4N8R - chains A and C of the 4 polymer chains in the assembly; structure by X-ray diffraction, 2.03 A resolution.

[Chain A (and C)]
Protein: Retinoic acid receptor RXR-alpha
Organism: Homo sapiens
Notes: fragment: ligand binding domain; chain C of this document is another copy of the same molecule, construct and numbering; everything in this record applies to it too
UniProtKB: P19793 (RXRA_HUMAN); numbering as in UniProt (aligned over 223-462)
Chain sequence (244 residues; row label = number of the first residue in the row):
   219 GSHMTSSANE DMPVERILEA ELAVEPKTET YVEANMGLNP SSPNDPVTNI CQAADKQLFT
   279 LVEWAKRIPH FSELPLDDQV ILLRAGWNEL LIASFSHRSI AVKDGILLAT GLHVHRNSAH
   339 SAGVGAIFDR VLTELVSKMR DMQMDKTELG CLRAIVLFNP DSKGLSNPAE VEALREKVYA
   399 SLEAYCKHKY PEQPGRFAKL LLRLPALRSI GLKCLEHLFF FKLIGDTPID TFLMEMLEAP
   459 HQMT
Disordered / not traced: 219-262, 460-462 (chain C: 219-261, 458-462)
Construct notes: expression tag (219-222)
Ligand contacts: K08 (5-(2-{(1Z)-2-methyl-1-[4-(propan-2-yl)benzylidene]-1H-inden-3-yl}ethyl)-1H-tetrazole): Ile-268, Ala-271, Ala-272, Trp-305, Leu-309, Leu-326, Leu-330, Cys-432, Leu-433, Leu-436, Phe-437, Phe-438, Phe-439, Ile-442, Gly-443
UniProt features mapped onto this chain:
  - region: Arg-348 to Gly-368 (Required for nuclear export)
  - binding site (9-cis-retinoate): Arg-316, Ala-327
  - binding site (all-trans-retinoate): Arg-316, Ala-327
  - modified residue (Phosphoserine): Ser-259, Ser-260
Reported in the primary citation:
  - binding site for K08: Ile-268, Ala-271, Ala-272, Trp-305, Leu-309, Leu-326, Leu-330, Leu-433, Leu-436, Phe-437, Phe-438, Phe-439, Ile-442, Gly-443
  - conformationally variable residues (side-chain flip): Leu-309, Phe-439
  - mutagenesis - L433E, F438A/F439A: abolished signaling in response to K08
  - mutagenesis - L433E, F438A/F439A: unchanged signaling in response to 9-cis-RA

[Chain A / chain C interface]
Disulfides between the chains: Cys-269(A)/Cys-269(C)
Pairs across the interface (55; chain A residue first):
  Cys-269(A) with Val-265(C); Thr-266(C); Cys-269(C), disulfide
  Gln-270(A) with Thr-266(C)
  Ala-272(A) with Val-265(C), hydrophobic
  Asp-273(A) with Asp-263(C); Pro-264(C); Val-265(C), hydrogen bond (side chain-backbone); Thr-266(C), hydrogen bond (side chain-backbone)
  Leu-276(A) with Phe-450(C), hydrophobic
  Phe-277(A) with Met-454(C), hydrophobic
  Val-280(A) with Leu-451(C), hydrophobic; Met-454(C), hydrophobic; Leu-455(C), hydrophobic
  Glu-281(A) with Met-454(C)
  Lys-284(A) with Met-454(C), hydrogen bond (side chain-backbone); Leu-455(C); Ala-457(C), hydrogen bond (side chain-backbone)
  Phe-289(A) with Leu-455(C), hydrophobic
  Leu-294(A) with Met-452(C), hydrophobic; Leu-455(C), hydrophobic; Glu-456(C)
  Asp-295(A) with Met-452(C)
  Gln-297(A) with Leu-455(C)
  Val-298(A) with Asp-448(C); Met-452(C), hydrophobic; Leu-455(C), hydrophobic
  Leu-301(A) with Leu-455(C), hydrophobic
  Arg-302(A) with Asp-444(C), salt bridge; Ile-447(C); Asp-448(C), salt bridge; Leu-451(C)
  Phe-439(A) with Arg-302(C)
  Asp-444(A) with Arg-302(C), salt bridge
  Asp-448(A) with Val-298(C); Arg-302(C), salt bridge
  Phe-450(A) with Asp-273(C)
  Leu-451(A) with Leu-276(C), hydrophobic; Val-298(C), hydrophobic; Arg-302(C)
  Met-452(A) with Asp-295(C)
  Met-454(A) with Asp-273(C); Leu-276(C), hydrophobic; Phe-277(C), hydrophobic; Val-280(C), hydrophobic; Lys-284(C), hydrogen bond (backbone-side chain)
  Leu-455(A) with Val-280(C), hydrophobic; Lys-284(C), hydrogen bond (backbone-side chain); Gln-297(C); Val-298(C), hydrophobic; Leu-301(C), hydrophobic
  Ala-457(A) with Lys-284(C), hydrogen bond (backbone-side chain)
  His-459(A) with Glu-281(C), salt bridge; Lys-284(C); Arg-285(C)
Also at the interface, not in a pair above, chain A (30 interface residues in all): Leu-436, Ile-447, Glu-456, Pro-458
Also at the interface, not in a pair above, chain C (31 interface residues in all): Phe-289, Leu-294, Leu-433, Leu-436

[Summary]
The interface between chain A and chain C involves 30 residues on one side and 31 on the other, with 1
disulfide bond, 7 hydrogen bonds and 5 salt bridges. Among the polar pairs are Arg-302(A)/Asp-444(C),
Arg-302(A)/Asp-448(C) and His-459(A)/Glu-281(C). The paper reports a binding site for K08 at Ile-268(A),
Ala-271(A) and Ala-272(A) among others; L433E and F438A/F439A of chain A abolish signaling in response to K08.
Chain A and chain C are both Retinoic acid receptor RXR-alpha (Homo sapiens); the structure, Crystal structure
of RXRa LBD complexed with a synthetic modulator K-8008, was determined by X-ray diffraction (same publication
as 4N5G).
